9F5N - chains A and C of the 5 polymer chains in the assembly; structure by electron microscopy, 2.56 A resolution.

Chain A (and C):
Protein: Cys-loop ligand-gated ion channel
Organism: endosymbiont of Tevnia jerichonana (vent Tica)
Notes: chain C of this document is another copy of the same molecule, construct and numbering; everything in this record applies to it too
Reference sequence: G2FID1 (G2FID1_9GAMM); residues 1-320 here = UniProt positions 1-320
Chain sequence (320 residues; numbered 1 to 320; the number before each row is that of its first residue):
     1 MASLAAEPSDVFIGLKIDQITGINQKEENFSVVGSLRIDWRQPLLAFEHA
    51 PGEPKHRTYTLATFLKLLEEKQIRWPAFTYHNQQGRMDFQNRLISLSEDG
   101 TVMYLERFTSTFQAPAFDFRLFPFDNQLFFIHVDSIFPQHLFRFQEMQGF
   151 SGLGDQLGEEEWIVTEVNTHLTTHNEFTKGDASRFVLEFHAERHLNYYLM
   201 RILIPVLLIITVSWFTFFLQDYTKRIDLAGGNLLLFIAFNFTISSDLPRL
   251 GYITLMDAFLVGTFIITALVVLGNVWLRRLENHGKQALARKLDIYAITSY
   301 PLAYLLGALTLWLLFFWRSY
Not modelled in the structure: 1-6, 317-320
From the paper describing this entry:
  - binding site for dodecyl-beta-D-maltoside: Trp75, Tyr104
  - mutagenesis - L93A, L93D, L93S, L93V: abolished expression

How chain A and chain C interact:
Residue-residue contacts (71; chain A residue first):
  Gln19(A) - His81(C)
  Gln19(A) - Asn82(C)
  Gln19(A) - Gln83(C)  hydrogen bond (side chain-backbone)
  Gln19(A) - Gln84(C)
  Gln19(A) - Gln113(C)
  Thr21(A) - Gln84(C)
  Val33(A) - Gln83(C)
  Val33(A) - Gln84(C)
  Ser35(A) - Phe177(C)
  Pro54(A) - Gln72(C)
  His56(A) - Arg74(C)
  Arg57(A) - Gln72(C)
  Thr58(A) - Glu69(C)
  Thr58(A) - Arg74(C)
  Thr58(A) - Trp75(C)
  Thr58(A) - Phe137(C)
  Tyr59(A) - Glu69(C)
  Tyr59(A) - Gln72(C)
  Tyr59(A) - Trp75(C)
  Thr60(A) - Glu69(C)  hydrogen bond
  Thr60(A) - Trp75(C)
  Thr63(A) - Glu69(C)  hydrogen bond
  Arg86(A) - Arg86(C)
  Asp88(A) - Gly85(C)
  Asp88(A) - Arg86(C)  hydrogen bond (side chain-backbone)
  Gln90(A) - Thr79(C)
  Gln90(A) - Tyr80(C)  hydrogen bond (side chain-backbone)
  Gln90(A) - Gln83(C)  hydrogen bond
  Asn91(A) - Phe78(C)  hydrogen bond (side chain-backbone)
  Asn91(A) - Thr79(C)  hydrogen bond
  Asn91(A) - Ile136(C)
  Leu93(A) - Trp75(C)  hydrophobic
  Leu93(A) - Ala77(C)  hydrophobic
  Leu105(A) - Ile136(C)  hydrophobic
  Leu105(A) - Phe177(C)  hydrophobic
  Arg107(A) - Thr79(C)
  Arg107(A) - His81(C)  hydrogen bond (side chain-backbone)
  Thr109(A) - Gly85(C)  hydrogen bond (side chain-backbone)
  Phe150(A) - Glu176(C)
  Phe150(A) - Phe177(C)  hydrophobic
  Gln156(A) - Gln113(C)  hydrogen bond (backbone-side chain)
  Gln156(A) - Pro115(C)
  Leu157(A) - Gln113(C)
  Gly158(A) - Gln113(C)
  Glu160(A) - Glu28(C)
  Glu160(A) - Phe117(C)
  Glu160(A) - Arg249(C)
  Glu160(A) - Leu250(C)
  Glu161(A) - Arg249(C)
  His194(A) - Gly251(C)
  Asn196(A) - Leu250(C)
  Asn196(A) - Gly251(C)
  Asn196(A) - Tyr252(C)
  Asn196(A) - Ile253(C)
  Tyr197(A) - Arg249(C)
  Tyr197(A) - Leu250(C)
  Tyr198(A) - Arg249(C)
  Met200(A) - Asn240(C)
  Met200(A) - Ile253(C)  hydrophobic
  Arg201(A) - Asn240(C)  hydrogen bond
  Arg201(A) - Ser244(C)
  Arg201(A) - Asp257(C)  salt bridge
  Val212(A) - Ala268(C)  hydrophobic
  Phe215(A) - Leu272(C)  hydrophobic
  Phe215(A) - Val275(C)
  Thr216(A) - Val275(C)
  Phe218(A) - Val275(C)  hydrophobic
  Leu219(A) - Ile226(C)  hydrophobic
  Leu219(A) - Val275(C)  hydrophobic
  Leu219(A) - Arg278(C)
  Leu219(A) - Asn282(C)
Other interface residues (no listed pair), chain A (43 interface residues in all): Asp18, Gln25, Arg37, Pro205, Ile209, Phe239, Asp246
Other interface residues (no listed pair), chain C (43 interface residues in all): Leu65, Phe130, Ile237, Pro248, Val261, Phe264, Val271

In short:
Chain A and chain C each contribute 43 residues to their interface, with 12 hydrogen bonds and 1 salt bridge.
Polar contacts include Arg201(A)-Asp257(C), Gln19(A)-Gln83(C) and Thr60(A)-Glu69(C). The paper reports a
binding site for dodecyl-beta-D-maltoside at Trp75(A) and Tyr104(A); L93A, L93D and L93S of chain A, among
others, abolish expression.
Both chains are Cys-loop ligand-gated ion channel (endosymbiont of Tevnia jerichonana (vent Tica)). Entry 9F5N
(CryoEM structure of open sTeLIC in detergent, in complex with n-Dodecyl-Beta-Maltoside) was determined by
electron microscopy together with 9EWA, 9EWL, 9EX4, 9EX6 and 9F5O from the same study.
